1IGN - chains D and A of the 3 polymer chains in the assembly; structure by X-ray diffraction, 2.25 A resolution.

== Chain D ==
Molecule: 19-nt DNA strand
Sequence (19 nucleotides; row label = number of the first residue in the row):
    20 CCTGGTGTGTGGGTGTGCG

== Chain A ==
Protein: Protein (RAP1)
From: Saccharomyces cerevisiae
Reference sequence: P11938 (RAP1_YEAST); residues 353-598 here = UniProt positions 353-598
Sequence (246 residues; row label = number of the first residue in the row):
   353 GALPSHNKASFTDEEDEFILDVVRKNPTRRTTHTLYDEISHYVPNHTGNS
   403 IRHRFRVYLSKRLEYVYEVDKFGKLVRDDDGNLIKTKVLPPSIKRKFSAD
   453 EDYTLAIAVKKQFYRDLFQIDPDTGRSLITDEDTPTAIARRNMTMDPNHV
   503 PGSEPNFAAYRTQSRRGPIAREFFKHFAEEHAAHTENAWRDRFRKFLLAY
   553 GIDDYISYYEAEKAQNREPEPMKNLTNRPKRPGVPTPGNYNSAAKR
Disordered / not traced: 353-359, 482-512, 565-571, 579-586, 595-598
Curated features (UniProtKB/Swiss-Prot):
  - DNA-binding region: Tyr388 to Leu411 (H-T-H motif)
  - modified residue: Thr486 (Phosphothreonine)
What the authors report for this chain:
  - binding site for the 19-nt DNA strand: Lys360, His398, Asn401, Ser402, His405, Arg406, Tyr410, Ile445, Lys446, Phe449, His536, Asp543, Arg544, Phe548, Pro589, Gly590
  - binding site for the 19-nt DNA strand (chain D): His385, Arg404, Arg408, Arg542, Arg546, Pro589, Tyr592
  - contacts within the chain: Glu367-His398

== Chain D / chain A interface ==
Residue-residue contacts (43; chain D residue first):
  DC20(D) - Glu524(A)  sugar contact
  DC20(D) - Glu538(A)  phosphate contact
  DC21(D) - Ile521(A)  sugar contact
  DC21(D) - Arg523(A)  phosphate contact
  DC21(D) - Glu524(A)  hydrogen bond to the phosphate
  DT22(D) - Pro520(A)  phosphate contact
  DT22(D) - Ile521(A)  hydrogen bond to the phosphate
  DT22(D) - Arg542(A)  salt bridge to the phosphate
  DG23(D) - Arg518(A)  salt bridge to the phosphate
  DG23(D) - Arg542(A)  hydrogen bond to the base
  DG23(D) - Arg546(A)  hydrogen bond to the base
  DG24(D) - Arg546(A)  hydrogen bond to the base
  DT25(D) - Arg546(A)  base contact
  DT25(D) - Lys547(A)  hydrogen bond to the base
  DG28(D) - Lys446(A)  base contact
  DG28(D) - Pro589(A)  base contact
  DT29(D) - Thr383(A)  sugar contact
  DT29(D) - Thr384(A)  phosphate contact
  DT29(D) - His385(A)  hydrogen bond to the phosphate
  DT29(D) - Thr386(A)  hydrogen bond to the phosphate
  DT29(D) - Ile445(A)  phosphate contact
  DT29(D) - Lys446(A)  sugar contact
  DT29(D) - Pro589(A)  base contact
  DT29(D) - Gly590(A)  base contact
  DG30(D) - Thr383(A)  hydrogen bond to the phosphate
  DG30(D) - Thr384(A)  phosphate contact
  DG30(D) - His385(A)  hydrogen bond to the base
  DG30(D) - Arg404(A)  base contact
  DG30(D) - Ser444(A)  hydrogen bond to the phosphate
  DG30(D) - Ile445(A)  hydrogen bond to the phosphate
  DG30(D) - Lys446(A)  hydrogen bond to the phosphate
  DG31(D) - Thr383(A)  phosphate contact
  DG31(D) - His385(A)  hydrogen bond to the base
  DG31(D) - Arg404(A)  hydrogen bond to the base
  DG31(D) - Arg408(A)  sugar contact
  DG31(D) - Lys448(A)  salt bridge to the phosphate
  DG32(D) - His385(A)  base contact
  DG32(D) - Arg404(A)  hydrogen bond to the base
  DG32(D) - Arg408(A)  base contact
  DT33(D) - His405(A)  base contact
  DT33(D) - Arg408(A)  base contact
  DG36(D) - Lys360(A)  base contact
  DC37(D) - Lys360(A)  sugar contact
Interface residues without a listed pair, chain D (16 interface residues in all): DG34, DG38
Interface residues without a listed pair, chain A (28 interface residues in all): Ala522, Phe525, Lys527, Asp543, Tyr592

== In short ==
16 residues of chain D and 28 residues of chain A are in contact; the contacts include 16 hydrogen bonds and 3
salt bridges. Polar contacts include DG23(D)-Arg542(A), DG23(D)-Arg546(A) and DG24(D)-Arg546(A). The paper
reports a binding site for the 19-nt DNA strand at Lys360(A), His398(A) and Asn401(A) among others; a binding
site for the 19-nt DNA strand (chain D) at His385(A), Arg404(A) and Arg408(A) among others.
Here chain D is a 19-nt DNA strand and chain A is Protein (RAP1) (Saccharomyces cerevisiae). Entry 1IGN
(DNA-binding domain of RAP1 in complex with telomeric DNA site) was determined by X-ray diffraction.
